8SKY - chains A and B; structure by X-ray diffraction, 2.40 A resolution.

Chain A (and B):
Molecule: Fumarylacetoacetate hydrolase family protein
Source organism: Bacillus subtilis
Notes: chain B of this document is another copy of the same molecule, construct and numbering; everything in this record applies to it too
Reference sequence: A0A0D6X359 (A0A0D6X359_BACIU); residue numbers follow UniProt; this construct covers 1-301
Amino-acid sequence (312 residues; numbered -2 to 309; the number before each row is that of its first residue; numbers below 1 keep their minus sign (Met-2 is residue -2)):
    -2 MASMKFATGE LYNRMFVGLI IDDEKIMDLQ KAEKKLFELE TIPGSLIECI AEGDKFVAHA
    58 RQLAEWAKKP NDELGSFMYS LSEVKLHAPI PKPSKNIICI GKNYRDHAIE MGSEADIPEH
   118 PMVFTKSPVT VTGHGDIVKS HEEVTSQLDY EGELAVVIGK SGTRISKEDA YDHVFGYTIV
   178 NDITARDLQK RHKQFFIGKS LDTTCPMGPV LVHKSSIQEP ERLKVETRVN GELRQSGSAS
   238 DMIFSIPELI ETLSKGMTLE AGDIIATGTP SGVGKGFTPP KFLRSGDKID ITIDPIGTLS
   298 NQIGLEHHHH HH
Unresolved in the structure: -2 to 0, 303-309 (chain B: -2 to 0, 304-309)
Differences from the reference sequence: initiating methionine (-2); expression tag (-1 to 0, 302-309)
Metal / ion sites: Mn2+: Glu148, Glu150, Asp179 (together with oxalate ion)
Residues lining bound ligands: oxalate ion (OXL): Ile97, Gly98, Lys99, Asn100, His104, Phe121, Glu148, Glu150, Asp179, Lys196, Gly265, Thr266
Reported in the primary citation:
  - Mn2+ coordination: Glu148, Glu150, Asp179
  - mutagenesis - E148A/E150A: abolished catalytic activity
  - mutagenesis - E148A/E150A: abolished binding to oxalate ion
  - mutagenesis - E148A/E150A: abolished binding to Mn2+
  - mutagenesis - E148A/E150A: unchanged localization
  - mutagenesis - E30A: unchanged catalytic activity
  - mutagenesis - E30A: abolished localization
  - mutagenesis - E30A: unchanged expression
  - mutagenesis - E148A/E150A: unchanged growth

How chain A and chain B interact:
Residue-residue contacts (57; chain A residue first):
  Ser91(A) - Ser91(B)
  Lys92(A) - Asn93(B)
  Lys92(A) - Ser124(B)
  Lys92(A) - Pro125(B)
  Asn93(A) - Lys92(B)
  Asn93(A) - Asn93(B)  hydrogen bond (backbone-side chain)
  His117(A) - Arg188(B)  hydrogen bond
  Pro118(A) - His189(B)  hydrogen bond (backbone-side chain)
  Met119(A) - His189(B)
  Met119(A) - Gln191(B)
  Val120(A) - Gln191(B)
  Val120(A) - Phe193(B)
  Val120(A) - Ile194(B)  hydrophobic
  Thr122(A) - Asn93(B)
  Thr122(A) - Thr122(B)  hydrogen bond
  Thr122(A) - Phe193(B)
  Ser124(A) - Lys92(B)
  Ser124(A) - Met254(B)
  Pro125(A) - Lys92(B)
  Val126(A) - Met254(B)  hydrophobic
  Val126(A) - Thr255(B)
  Val126(A) - Glu257(B)
  His138(A) - Gly253(B)
  Glu140(A) - Arg161(B)  salt bridge
  Arg161(A) - Glu140(B)
  Arg188(A) - His117(B)
  His189(A) - His117(B)
  His189(A) - Pro118(B)  hydrogen bond (side chain-backbone)
  His189(A) - Met119(B)
  Lys190(A) - Gln191(B)
  Gln191(A) - Val120(B)
  Gln191(A) - Lys190(B)
  Gln191(A) - Gln191(B)
  Gln191(A) - Phe192(B)  hydrogen bond (side chain-backbone)
  Phe192(A) - Gln191(B)  hydrogen bond (backbone-side chain)
  Phe193(A) - Val120(B)
  Phe193(A) - Thr122(B)
  Phe193(A) - Met254(B)  hydrophobic
  Ile194(A) - Val120(B)  hydrophobic
  Ser197(A) - Met254(B)
  Leu198(A) - Gly253(B)
  Asp199(A) - Gly253(B)  hydrogen bond (backbone-backbone)
  Asp199(A) - Met254(B)
  Asp199(A) - Thr255(B)  hydrogen bond
  Thr249(A) - His189(B)
  Lys252(A) - Val141(B)
  Lys252(A) - Leu185(B)
  Lys252(A) - Arg188(B)
  Lys252(A) - His189(B)  hydrogen bond
  Gly253(A) - His138(B)
  Gly253(A) - Leu198(B)
  Gly253(A) - Asp199(B)  hydrogen bond (backbone-backbone)
  Met254(A) - Ser197(B)
  Met254(A) - Asp199(B)
  Thr255(A) - Val126(B)
  Thr255(A) - Asp199(B)  hydrogen bond
  Glu257(A) - Val126(B)
Also at the interface, not in a pair above, chain A (36 interface residues in all): Lys89, Pro90, Ile95, Phe121, Thr160, Leu250
Also at the interface, not in a pair above, chain B (36 interface residues in all): Pro90, Ile95, Phe121, Thr160, Thr249, Leu250

Overview:
Chain A and chain B each contribute 36 residues to their interface, with 12 hydrogen bonds and 1 salt bridge.
Polar pairs include Glu140(A)-Arg161(B), Asn93(A)-Asn93(B) and His117(A)-Arg188(B). Ligands of chain A:
oxalate ion. From the paper: E148A/E150A of chain A abolish catalytic activity; Mn2+ coordination by
Glu148(A), Glu150(A) and Asp179(A).
Both chains are Fumarylacetoacetate hydrolase family protein (Bacillus subtilis). Entry 8SKY (Crystal
structure of YisK from Bacillus subtilis in complex with oxalate) was determined by X-ray diffraction,
deposited together with 8SUT and 8SUU.
